Entry 6S7T (electron microscopy, 3.50 A resolution); this record covers chains A and E of the 10 polymer chains in the assembly.

[Chain A]
Molecule: Dolichyl-diphosphooligosaccharide--protein glycosyltransferase subunit STT3B
Source organism: Homo sapiens
Notes: EC 2.4.99.18
Reference sequence: Q8TCJ2 (STT3B_HUMAN); residue numbers follow UniProt; this construct covers 1-826
Sequence (826 residues; numbered 1 to 826; the number before each row is that of its first residue):
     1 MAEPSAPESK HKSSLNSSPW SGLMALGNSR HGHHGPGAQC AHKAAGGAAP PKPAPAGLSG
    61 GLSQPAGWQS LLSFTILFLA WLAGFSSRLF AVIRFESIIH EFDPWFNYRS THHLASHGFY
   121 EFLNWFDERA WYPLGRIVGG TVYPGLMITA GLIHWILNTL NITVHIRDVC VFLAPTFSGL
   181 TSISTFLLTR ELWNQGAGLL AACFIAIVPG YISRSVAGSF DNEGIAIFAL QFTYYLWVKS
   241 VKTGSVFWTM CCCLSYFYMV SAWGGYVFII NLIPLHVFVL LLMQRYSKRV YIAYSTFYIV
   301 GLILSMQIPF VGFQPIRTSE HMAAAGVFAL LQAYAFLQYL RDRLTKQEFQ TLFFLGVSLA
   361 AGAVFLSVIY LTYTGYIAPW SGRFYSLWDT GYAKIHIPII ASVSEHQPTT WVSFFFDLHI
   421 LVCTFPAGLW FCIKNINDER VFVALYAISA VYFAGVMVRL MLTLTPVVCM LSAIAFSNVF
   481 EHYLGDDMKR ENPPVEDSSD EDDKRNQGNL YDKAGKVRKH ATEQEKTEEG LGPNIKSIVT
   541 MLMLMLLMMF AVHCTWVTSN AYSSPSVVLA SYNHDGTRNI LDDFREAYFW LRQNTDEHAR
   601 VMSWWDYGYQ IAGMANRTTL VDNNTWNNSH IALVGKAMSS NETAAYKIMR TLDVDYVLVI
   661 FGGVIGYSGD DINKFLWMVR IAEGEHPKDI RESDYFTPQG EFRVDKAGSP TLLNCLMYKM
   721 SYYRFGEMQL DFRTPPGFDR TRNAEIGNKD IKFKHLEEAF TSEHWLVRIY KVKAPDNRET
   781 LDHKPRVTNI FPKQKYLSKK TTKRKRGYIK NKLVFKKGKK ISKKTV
Disordered / not traced: 1-62, 486-532, 816-826
Curated features (UniProtKB/Swiss-Prot):
  - region: W604 to D606 (Interacts with target acceptor peptide in protein substrate)
  - motif: E101 to D103 (DXD motif 1), D221 to E223 (DXD motif 2), S402 to E405 (SVSE motif), W604 to G608 (WWDYG motif), D671 to M678 (DK motif)
  - binding site (Mn(2+)): D103, D221, E223
  - binding site (dolichyl diphosphooligosaccharide): R459, Y609
  - site: D103 (Interacts with target acceptor peptide in protein substrate), R214 (Important for catalytic activity), E405 (Interacts with target acceptor peptide in protein substrate), K674 (Interacts with target acceptor peptide in protein substrate)
  - modified residue: A2 (N-acetylalanine), S13 (Phosphoserine), S18 (Phosphoserine), S29 (Phosphoserine), S498 (Phosphoserine), S499 (Phosphoserine)
  - glycosylation (N-linked (GlcNAc...) asparagine): N616, N623, N627 (high mannose), N641
Glycans and other covalent adducts: N-acetylglucosamine (NAG) linked to N616, N641; glycan linked to N627
Residues lining bound ligands:
  - 0K3 ((2Z,6Z,10Z,14Z,18Z,22Z,26Z)-3,7,11,15,19,23,27,31-octamethyldotriaconta-2,6,10,14,18,22,26,30-octaen-1-yl dihydrogen phosphate): Y143, N222, W263, G264, G265, V267, F268, N271, L272, P274, L275, F278, M322, A323, G326, V364, F365, V368, W380, R383, F384, L387, S449, F453, R459, L460
  - EGY ((4R,7R)-4-hydroxy-N,N,N-trimethyl-4,9-dioxo-7-[(undecanoyloxy)methyl]-3,5,8-trioxa-4lambda~5~-phosphadocosan-1-aminium), molecule 1: S70, F74, L77, F78, I183
  - EGY, molecule 2: F85, L89, V92, I93, F95, E96, S97, I153, I156, L157, V164, D168, F172, T176
  - EGY, molecule 3: S97, L157, L160, I162, V164, D168
  - EGY, molecule 4: L114, A115, G118, F119, I148, G151, L152, W155, I156
  - EGY, molecule 5: F119, Y120, L123, P144, I148, L254, F257, Y258, S261, L304, Q307, I308, P309
  - EGY, molecule 6: F232, F247, W248, C251, L254, S255, Y258
  - EGY, molecule 7: L275, V279, L282, M283, Q284, R285, I433, I436, A444, L445, I448
  - EGY, molecule 8: F278, L282, Q284, Y334, V357, A361, G362, F365
  - KZB ((2S,3R,4R,5S,6S)-2-(hydroxymethyl)-6-[(1S,2R,3R,4R,5'S,6S,7R,8S,9R,12R,13R,15S,16S,18R)-5',7,9,13-tetramethyl-3,15-bis(oxidanyl)spiro[5-oxapentacyclo[10.8.0.02,9.04,8.013,18]icosane-6,2'-oxane]-16-yl]oxy-oxane-3,4,5-triol), molecule 1: L180, I183, L187, R190, F232, Y235, K239, W248
  - KZB, molecule 2: K288, Y291, Q332, A335, F336, Y339, D342
  - KZB, molecule 3: F313, I316, R317, M322, L371, Y376, I377
What the authors report for this chain:
  - post-translational modification sites: N616, N627, N641
  - catalytic residues: D103
  - binding site for Peptide: D103, N623
  - binding site for 0K3: R383, R459
  - catalytic residues: R459 (citing earlier work)

[Chain E]
Molecule: Dolichyl-diphosphooligosaccharide--protein glycosyltransferase subunit 1
Source organism: Homo sapiens
Reference sequence: P04843 (RPN1_HUMAN); residue numbers follow UniProt; this construct covers 1-607
Sequence (607 residues; numbered 1 to 607; the number before each row is that of its first residue):
     1 MEAPAAGLFL LLLLGTWAPA PGSASSEAPP LINEDVKRTV DLSSHLAKVT AEVVLAHLGG
    61 GSTSRATSFL LALEPELEAR LAHLGVQVKG EDEEENNLEV RETKIKGKSG RFFTVKLPVA
   121 LDPGAKISVI VETVYTHVLH PYPTQITQSE KQFVVFEGNH YFYSPYPTKT QTMRVKLASR
   181 NVESYTKLGN PTRSEDLLDY GPFRDVPAYS QDTFKVHYEN NSPFLTITSM TRVIEVSHWG
   241 NIAVEENVDL KHTGAVLKGP FSRYDYQRQP DSGISSIRSF KTILPAAAQD VYYRDEIGNV
   301 STSHLLILDD SVEMEIRPRF PLFGGWKTHY IVGYNLPSYE YLYNLGDQYA LKMRFVDHVF
   361 DEQVIDSLTV KIILPEGAKN IEIDSPYEIS RAPDELHYTY LDTFGRPVIV AYKKNLVEQH
   421 IQDIVVHYTF NKVLMLQEPL LVVAAFYILF FTVIIYVRLD FSITKDPAAE ARMKVACITE
   481 QVLTLVNKRI GLYRHFDETV NRYKQSRDIS TLNSGKKSLE TEHKALTSEI ALLQSRLKTE
   541 GSDLCDRVSE MQKLDAQVKE LVLKSAVEAE RLVAGKLKKD TYIENEKLIS GKRQELVTKI
   601 DHILDAL
Disordered / not traced: 1-28, 103-110, 465-607
Curated features (UniProtKB/Swiss-Prot):
  - modified residue (N6-acetyllysine): K187, K538
  - glycosylation: N299 (N-linked (GlcNAc...) asparagine)
  - cross-link: K538 (Glycyl lysine isopeptide (Lys-Gly) (interchain with G-Cter in SUMO2))
Glycans and other covalent adducts: glycan linked to N299
Metal / ion sites: Mg2+: E376, E438
Residues lining bound ligands:
  - EGY ((4R,7R)-4-hydroxy-N,N,N-trimethyl-4,9-dioxo-7-[(undecanoyloxy)methyl]-3,5,8-trioxa-4lambda~5~-phosphadocosan-1-aminium), molecule 1: T452, V453, Y456, V457
  - EGY, molecule 2: F461, S462, I463
  - KZB ((2S,3R,4R,5S,6S)-2-(hydroxymethyl)-6-[(1S,2R,3R,4R,5'S,6S,7R,8S,9R,12R,13R,15S,16S,18R)-5',7,9,13-tetramethyl-3,15-bis(oxidanyl)spiro[5-oxapentacyclo[10.8.0.02,9.04,8.013,18]icosane-6,2'-oxane]-16-yl]oxy-oxane-3,4,5-triol), molecule 1: T403, F404, L434, Q437, L440, L441
  - KZB, molecule 2: T403, L441, A444, A445
What the authors report for this chain:
  - post-translational modification sites: N299

[Interface between chain A and chain E]
Residue-residue contacts (49):
  E96(A) with N299(E)
  N161(A) with Y398(E); T399(E); Y400(E), hydrogen bond (backbone-backbone); L401(E); D402(E), hydrogen bond (side chain-backbone)
  I162(A) with Y400(E), hydrophobic
  T163(A) with Y398(E); Y400(E), hydrogen bond (backbone-side chain)
  I580(A) with S301(E)
  D582(A) with R319(E), salt bridge
  R585(A) with G298(E); N299(E), hydrogen bond (side chain-backbone); R319(E)
  E586(A) with R319(E)
  F589(A) with D295(E); R319(E); F320(E), hydrophobic; T328(E); H329(E)
  W590(A) with F320(E), hydrophobic; W326(E)
  R592(A) with E296(E), salt bridge
  Q593(A) with K327(E); T328(E); H329(E), hydrogen bond (side chain-backbone)
  N594(A) with F320(E); W326(E); K327(E)
  M614(A) with I297(E), hydrophobic
  R724(A) with Y264(E)
  E727(A) with Y264(E), hydrogen bond (backbone-side chain)
  M728(A) with Y264(E), hydrophobic; R268(E), hydrogen bond
  Q729(A) with R268(E), hydrogen bond (backbone-side chain)
  D731(A) with R268(E), salt bridge
  E758(A) with P260(E); F261(E), hydrogen bond (backbone-backbone); S262(E)
  A759(A) with F261(E)
  F760(A) with F261(E), hydrophobic; R263(E); F320(E), hydrophobic
  T761(A) with R263(E), hydrogen bond (backbone-side chain)
  S762(A) with R263(E), hydrogen bond (backbone-side chain)
  E763(A) with R263(E); R317(E), salt bridge
  W765(A) with Y264(E), hydrophobic; Q267(E)
Also at the interface, not in a pair above, chain A (30 interface residues in all): I98, R167, L730, E757
Also at the interface, not in a pair above, chain E (26 interface residues in all): D265

[Summary]
30 residues of chain A face 26 of chain E across their interface, with 11 hydrogen bonds and 4 salt bridges.
Polar pairs include D582(A)-R319(E), R592(A)-E296(E) and D731(A)-R268(E). One compound EGY molecule is bound
between chain A and chain E. The paper reports catalytic residues D103(A) and R459(A); a binding site for
Peptide at D103(A) and N623(A).
Here chain A is Dolichyl-diphosphooligosaccharide--protein glycosyltransferase subunit STT3B and chain E is
Dolichyl-diphosphooligosaccharide--protein glycosyltransferase subunit 1, both from Homo sapiens. Entry 6S7T
(Cryo-EM structure of human oligosaccharyltransferase complex OST-B) was determined by electron microscopy,
deposited together with 6S7O.
